Entry 9K40 (electron microscopy, 3.15 A resolution); this record covers chains H and J of the 10 polymer chains in the assembly.

[Chain H]
Molecule: Histone H2B.1
Organism: Arabidopsis thaliana
UniProtKB: Q9LQQ4 (H2B1_ARATH); residues 0-147 here correspond to UniProt positions 1-148 (UniProt number = residue number + 1)
Chain sequence (148 residues; numbered 0 to 147; the number before each row is that of its first residue; numbering starts at 0):
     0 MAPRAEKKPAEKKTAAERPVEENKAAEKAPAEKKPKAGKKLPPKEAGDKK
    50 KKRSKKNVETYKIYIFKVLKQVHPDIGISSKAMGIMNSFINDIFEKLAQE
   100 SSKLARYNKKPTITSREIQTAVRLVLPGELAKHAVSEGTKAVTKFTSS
Unresolved in the structure: 0-54
Swiss-Prot annotation at these positions:
  - modified residue: Ala1 (N,N,N-trimethylalanine), Lys6 (N6-acetyllysine), Lys11 (N6-acetyllysine), Lys12 (N6,N6-dimethyllysine), Lys27 (N6-acetyllysine), Lys32 (N6-acetyllysine), Lys38 (N6-acetyllysine), Lys39 (N6-acetyllysine)
  - cross-link: Lys143 (Glycyl lysine isopeptide (Lys-Gly) (interchain with G-Cter in ubiquitin))

[Chain J]
Molecule: 15.2.2 DNA
Sequence (147 nucleotides; row label = number of the first residue in the row; numbers below 1 keep their minus sign (DT-73 is residue -73)):
   -73 TTAATGCTTGTGCCTTTATTAAAGAGGAAAGTTGCGGTGGATTAAAGCAC
   -23 CATCGTGCGGAGAATACGATAAGGCTCTTGCTTCATTTGAAGTTATTGAC
    27 AGTTGAATCGAGCCGCTCAATTGGTCAATTATGGAGTCAATAAAGGT
Unresolved in the structure: -73, 73

[How chain H and chain J interact]
Contacting residue pairs - 11 pairs, chain H then chain J:
  Asn56(H) - DA-46(J)  sugar contact
  Phe65(H) - DA-53(J)  phosphate contact
  Gly76(H) - DA-53(J)  phosphate contact
  Ile77(H) - DA-53(J)  phosphate contact
  Ser78(H) - DT-54(J)  phosphate contact
  Ser79(H) - DT-54(J)  hydrogen bond to the phosphate
  Lys109(H) - DG-34(J)  salt bridge to the phosphate
  Pro110(H) - DG-35(J)  sugar contact
  Pro110(H) - DG-34(J)  phosphate contact
  Thr111(H) - DG-35(J)  phosphate contact
  Thr111(H) - DG-34(J)  hydrogen bond to the phosphate
Also at the interface, not in a pair above, chain H (10 interface residues in all): Lys55
Also at the interface, not in a pair above, chain J (6 interface residues in all): DT30

[Overview]
10 residues of chain H face 6 of chain J across their interface; the contacts include 2 hydrogen bonds and 1
salt bridge. Polar pairs include Ser79(H)-DT-54(J), Thr111(H)-DG-34(J) and Lys109(H)-DG-34(J).
Chain H is Histone H2B.1 (Arabidopsis thaliana) and chain J is 15.2.2 DNA; the structure, Cryo-EM structure of
Arabidopsis thaliana H2A-nucleosome with Arabidopsis native 147bp DNA 15.2.2 (C2 symmetry), was determined by
electron microscopy together with 9K41 and 9K42 from the same study.
